PDB entry 8KD3 | electron microscopy, 2.90 A resolution | chains U and Y of the 16 polymer chains in the assembly

# Chain U
Molecule: Histone H2A
Organism: Xenopus laevis
UniProt: Q6AZJ8 (Q6AZJ8_XENLA); residues 1-129 here correspond to UniProt positions 2-130 (UniProt number = residue number + 1)
Chain sequence (129 residues; numbered 1 to 129; the number before each row is that of its first residue):
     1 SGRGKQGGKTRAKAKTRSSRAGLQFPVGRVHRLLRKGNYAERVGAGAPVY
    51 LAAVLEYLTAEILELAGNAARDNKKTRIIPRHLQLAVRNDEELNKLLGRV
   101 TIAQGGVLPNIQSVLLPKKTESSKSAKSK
Not modelled in the structure: 1-10, 118-129

# Chain Y
Molecule: 187bp DNA
Sequence (187 nucleotides; each row starts with the number of its first residue; numbers below 1 keep their minus sign (DG-93 is residue -93)):
   -93 GGACCCTATACGCGGCCGCCCTGGAGAATCCCGGTGCCGAGGCCGCTCAA
   -43 TTGGTCGTAGACAGCTCTAGCACCGCTTAAACGCACGTACGCGCTGTCCC
     7 CCGCGTTTTAACCGCCAAGGGGATTACTCCCTAGTCTCCAGGCACGTGTC
    57 AGATATATACATCCTGTTCTAGAGCGGCCGCCACCGC
Not modelled in the structure: -93 to -76, 89-93

# Chain U / chain Y interface
Pairs across the interface (17; chain U residue first):
  Arg11(U) with DT43(Y), base contact; DC44(Y), hydrogen bond to the base
  Lys13(U) with DA46(Y), salt bridge to the phosphate
  Ala14(U) with DA46(Y), sugar contact
  Thr16(U) with DG47(Y), sugar contact
  Arg29(U) with DG48(Y), hydrogen bond to the phosphate; DC49(Y), salt bridge to the phosphate
  Glu41(U) with DA39(Y), phosphate contact
  Arg42(U) with DT38(Y), hydrogen bond to the sugar; DA39(Y), phosphate contact
  Val43(U) with DT38(Y), phosphate contact; DA39(Y), hydrogen bond to the phosphate
  Gly44(U) with DT38(Y), phosphate contact
  Ala45(U) with DT38(Y), hydrogen bond to the phosphate
  Thr76(U) with DA57(Y), sugar contact; DG58(Y), hydrogen bond to the phosphate
  Arg77(U) with DG58(Y), hydrogen bond to the phosphate
Interface residues without a listed pair, chain U (14 interface residues in all): Arg35, Lys75
Interface residues without a listed pair, chain Y (12 interface residues in all): DC45, DA59

# In short
The interface between chain U and chain Y involves 14 residues on one side and 12 on the other; the contacts
include 7 hydrogen bonds and 2 salt bridges. Polar contacts include Arg11(U)-DC44(Y), Arg42(U)-DT38(Y) and
Arg29(U)-DG48(Y).
Chain U is Histone H2A (Xenopus laevis) and chain Y is 187bp DNA; the structure, Rpd3S in complex with
nucleosome with H3K36MLA modification, H3K9Q mutation and 187bp DNA, was determined by electron microscopy,
deposited together with 8KC7, 8KD2, 8KD4, 8KD5, 8KD6 and 8KD7.
